PDB entry 7ZOX | electron microscopy, 4.40 A resolution (low resolution: residue-level contacts below are approximate; hydrogen-bond / salt-bridge calls are withheld) | chains A and C of the 3 polymer chains in the assembly

# Chain A
Molecule: Nuclear pore complex protein Nup93
From: Xenopus laevis
UniProt: Q7ZX96 (NUP93_XENLA); residue numbers follow UniProt; this construct covers 168-820
Sequence (653 residues; numbered 168 to 820; the number before each row is that of its first residue):
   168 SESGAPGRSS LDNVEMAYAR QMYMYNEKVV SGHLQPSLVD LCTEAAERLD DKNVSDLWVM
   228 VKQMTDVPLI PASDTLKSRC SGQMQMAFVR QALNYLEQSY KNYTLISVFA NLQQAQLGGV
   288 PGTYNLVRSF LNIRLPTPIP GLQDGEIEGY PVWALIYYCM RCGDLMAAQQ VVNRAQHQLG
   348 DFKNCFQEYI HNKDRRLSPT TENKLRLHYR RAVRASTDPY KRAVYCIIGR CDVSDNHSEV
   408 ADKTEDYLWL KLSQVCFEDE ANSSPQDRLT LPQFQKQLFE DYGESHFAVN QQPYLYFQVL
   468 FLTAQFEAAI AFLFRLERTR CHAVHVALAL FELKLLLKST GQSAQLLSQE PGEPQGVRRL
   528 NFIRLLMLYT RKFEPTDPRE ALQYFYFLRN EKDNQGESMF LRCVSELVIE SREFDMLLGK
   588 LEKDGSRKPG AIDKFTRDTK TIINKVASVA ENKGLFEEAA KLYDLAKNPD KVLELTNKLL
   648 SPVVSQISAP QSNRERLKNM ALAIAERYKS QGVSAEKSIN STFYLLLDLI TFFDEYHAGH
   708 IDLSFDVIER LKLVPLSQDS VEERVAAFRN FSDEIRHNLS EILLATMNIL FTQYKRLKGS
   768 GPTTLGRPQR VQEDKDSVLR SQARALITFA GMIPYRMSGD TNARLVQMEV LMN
Unresolved in the structure: 168-176, 277-288, 304-307, 427-429, 589-590, 765-780

# Chain C
Molecule: xNup93-Nb2t
From: Vicugna pacos
Sequence (123 residues; each row starts with the number of its first residue):
     1 GDVQLVESGG GLVQPGGSLR LSCVASGFTF SRVGMGWVRQ APGKGLEWVS DINASGGTGY
    61 ADSVKGRFAI SRDNAKNTLY LQMNRLKPED TAVYYCAKMM DTAMIEAGII KPAGQGTQVT
   121 VSS
Unresolved in the structure: 1-2, 123
Disulfides: Cys23-Cys96

# Interface between chain A and chain C
Contacting residue pairs (26; chain A residue first):
  Ile654(A) - Lys98(C)
  Ser655(A) - Thr29(C)
  Pro657(A) - Phe28(C)
  Pro657(A) - Thr29(C)
  Glu662(A) - Arg32(C)
  Lys665(A) - Arg32(C)
  Tyr703(A) - Met100(C)
  His704(A) - Val33(C)
  His704(A) - Gly34(C)
  Ala705(A) - Arg32(C)
  Ala705(A) - Val33(C)
  Ala705(A) - Gly34(C)
  Ala705(A) - Asn53(C)
  Ala705(A) - Ala54(C)
  Gly706(A) - Asn53(C)
  Gly706(A) - Met99(C)
  Gly706(A) - Met100(C)
  His707(A) - Asn53(C)
  His707(A) - Gly56(C)
  Phe758(A) - Ala103(C)
  Thr759(A) - Ala103(C)
  Arg763(A) - Trp48(C)
  Arg811(A) - Met104(C)
  Met815(A) - Met104(C)
  Leu818(A) - Ala107(C)
  Leu818(A) - Ile109(C)
Other interface residues (no listed pair), chain A (20 interface residues in all): Ala656, Asp701, Asn755, Gln814
Other interface residues (no listed pair), chain C (18 interface residues in all): Gly27, Glu106

# In short
20 residues of chain A and 18 residues of chain C are in contact.
Chain A is Nuclear pore complex protein Nup93 (Xenopus laevis) and chain C is xNup93-Nb2t (Vicugna pacos); the
structure, Nup93 in complex with xhNup93-Nb4i and xNup93-Nb2t, was determined by electron microscopy together
with 8OZB, 8CDS, 8CDT, 7NQA and 7NOW from the same study.
